Entry 9CXA (electron microscopy, 3.04 A resolution); this record covers chains A and E of the 9 polymer chains in the assembly.

== Chain A ==
Name: Gamma-aminobutyric acid receptor subunit beta-2
From: Homo sapiens
UniProt: P47870 (GBRB2_HUMAN); residues -23 to 488 here correspond to UniProt positions 1-512 (UniProt number = residue number + 24)
Amino-acid sequence (512 residues; row label = number of the first residue in the row; numbers below 1 keep their minus sign (Met-23 is residue -23)):
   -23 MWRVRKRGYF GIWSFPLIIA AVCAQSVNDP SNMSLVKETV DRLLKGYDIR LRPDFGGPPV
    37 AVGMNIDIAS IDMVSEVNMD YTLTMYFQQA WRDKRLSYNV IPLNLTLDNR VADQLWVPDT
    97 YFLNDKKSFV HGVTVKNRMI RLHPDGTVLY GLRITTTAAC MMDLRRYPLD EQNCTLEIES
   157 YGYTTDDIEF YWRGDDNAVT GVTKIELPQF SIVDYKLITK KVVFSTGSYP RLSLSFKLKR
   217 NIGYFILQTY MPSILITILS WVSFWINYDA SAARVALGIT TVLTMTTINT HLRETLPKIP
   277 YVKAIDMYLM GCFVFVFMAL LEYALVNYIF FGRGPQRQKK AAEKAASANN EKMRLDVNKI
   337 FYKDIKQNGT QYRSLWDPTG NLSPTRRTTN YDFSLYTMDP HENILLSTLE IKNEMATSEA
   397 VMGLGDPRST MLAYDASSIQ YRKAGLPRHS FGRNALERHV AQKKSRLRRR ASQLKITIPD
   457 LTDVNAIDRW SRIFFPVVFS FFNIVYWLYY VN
Not modelled in the structure: -23 to 7, 312-459, 488
Cystine bridges: Cys136-Cys150
Covalently attached groups: N-acetylglucosamine (NAG) linked to Asn80, Asn149
Ligand contacts: gamma-amino-butanoic acid (ABU): Tyr97, Glu155, Ser156, Tyr157, Phe200, Thr202, Tyr205
Swiss-Prot annotation at these positions:
  - binding site (histamine): Tyr97, Ser156, Tyr157, Thr202
  - binding site (4-aminobutanoate): Tyr157, Thr202
  - modified residue: Tyr417 (Phosphotyrosine)
  - glycosylation (N-linked (GlcNAc...) asparagine): Asn8, Asn80, Asn149

== Chain E ==
Name: Gamma-aminobutyric acid receptor subunit gamma-2
From: Homo sapiens
UniProt: P18507 (GBRG2_HUMAN); residues -38 to 436 here correspond to UniProt positions 1-475 (UniProt number = residue number + 39)
Amino-acid sequence (475 residues; row label = number of the first residue in the row; numbers below 1 keep their minus sign (Met-38 is residue -38)):
   -38 MSSPNIWSTG SSVYSTPVFS QKMTVWILLL LSLYPGFTSQ KSDDDYEDYA SNKTWVLTPK
    22 VPEGDVTVIL NNLLEGYDNK LRPDIGVKPT LIHTDMYVNS IGPVNAINME YTIDIFFAQT
    82 WYDRRLKFNS TIKVLRLNSN MVGKIWIPDT FFRNSKKADA HWITTPNRML RIWNDGRVLY
   142 TLRLTIDAEC QLQLHNFPMD EHSCPLEFSS YGYPREEIVY QWKRSSVEVG DTRSWRLYQF
   202 SFVGLRNTTE VVKTTSGDYV VMSVYFDLSR RMGYFTIQTY IPCTLIVVLS WVSFWINKDA
   262 VPARTSLGIT TVLTMTTLST IARKSLPKVS YVTAMDLFVS VCFIFVFSAL VEYGTLHYFV
   322 SNRKPSKDKD KKKKNPLLRM FSFKAPTIDI RPRSATIQMN NATHLQERDE EYGYECLDGK
   382 DCASFFCCFE DCRTGAWRHG RIHIRIAKMD SYARIFFPTA FCLFNLVYWV SYLYL
Not modelled in the structure: -38 to 24, 233-436
Cystine bridges: Cys151-Cys165
Covalently attached groups: N-acetylglucosamine (NAG) linked to Asn208
Swiss-Prot annotation at these positions:
  - region: Arg394 to Asp411 (Interaction with GABARAP)
  - glycosylation (N-linked (GlcNAc...) asparagine): Asn13, Asn90, Asn208

== How chain A and chain E interact ==
Residue-residue contacts (55; chain A residue first):
  Asn8(A) - Gly47(E)
  Met9(A) - Arg43(E)
  Met9(A) - Asp45(E)
  Met9(A) - Ile46(E)  hydrophobic
  Val12(A) - Leu42(E)  hydrophobic
  Val12(A) - Ile46(E)  hydrophobic
  Lys13(A) - Gly37(E)  hydrogen bond (side chain-backbone)
  Lys13(A) - Asp39(E)
  Lys13(A) - Leu42(E)
  Val16(A) - Lys41(E)
  Asn41(A) - Thr216(E)
  Asp43(A) - Thr216(E)
  Ser46(A) - Glu150(E)
  Asp48(A) - Glu150(E)
  Met49(A) - Asn69(E)
  Tyr62(A) - Phe112(E)
  Tyr62(A) - Arg114(E)
  Tyr62(A) - Tyr172(E)
  Gln64(A) - Thr216(E)
  Thr82(A) - Gly173(E)
  Thr82(A) - Tyr174(E)  hydrogen bond (backbone-side chain)
  Thr82(A) - Glu178(E)  hydrogen bond
  Leu83(A) - Lys41(E)
  Leu83(A) - Leu42(E)  hydrophobic
  Leu83(A) - Tyr174(E)
  Asp84(A) - Asn40(E)
  Asp84(A) - Lys41(E)  hydrogen bond (backbone-backbone)
  Arg86(A) - Asn40(E)
  Arg86(A) - Gly104(E)  hydrogen bond (side chain-backbone)
  Val87(A) - Lys41(E)
  His107(A) - Lys117(E)
  Val109(A) - Thr111(E)
  Val109(A) - Phe112(E)
  Val109(A) - Phe113(E)  hydrophobic
  Val109(A) - Ala119(E)
  Val109(A) - Asp120(E)
  Val109(A) - Leu145(E)  hydrophobic
  Thr110(A) - Thr111(E)  hydrogen bond (backbone-backbone)
  Thr110(A) - Arg129(E)
  Thr110(A) - Leu145(E)
  Val111(A) - Ile108(E)  hydrophobic
  Val111(A) - Asp110(E)
  Asn113(A) - Phe112(E)
  Arg114(A) - Tyr172(E)
  Met115(A) - Tyr172(E)  hydrophobic
  Met115(A) - Gly173(E)
  Arg117(A) - Gly173(E)  hydrogen bond (side chain-backbone)
  Arg117(A) - Pro175(E)
  Arg117(A) - Ser217(E)  hydrogen bond (side chain-backbone)
  Arg117(A) - Tyr220(E)  hydrogen bond
  Leu128(A) - Tyr172(E)  hydrogen bond (backbone-side chain)
  Arg129(A) - Phe112(E)
  Arg129(A) - Phe113(E)  hydrogen bond (side chain-backbone)
  Arg129(A) - Ser116(E)  hydrogen bond (side chain-backbone)
  Arg129(A) - Tyr172(E)  hydrogen bond (backbone-side chain)
Also at the interface, not in a pair above, chain A (35 interface residues in all): Asp17, Leu79, Asn80, Asn85, Gln90, Phe105, Leu125, Gly127
Also at the interface, not in a pair above, chain E (40 interface residues in all): Pro44, Phe78, Arg86, Ile106, Trp107, Pro109, Ala121, Leu143

== Overview ==
The interface between chain A and chain E involves 35 residues on one side and 40 on the other, with 13
hydrogen bonds. Polar contacts include Lys13(A)-Gly37(E), Thr82(A)-Tyr174(E) and Thr82(A)-Glu178(E). Chain A
binds gamma-amino-butanoic acid. Covalently linked N-acetylglucosamine: at Asn80(A) and Asn149(A).
Chain A is Gamma-aminobutyric acid receptor subunit beta-2 and chain E is Gamma-aminobutyric acid receptor
subunit gamma-2, both from Homo sapiens; the structure, Native human GABAA receptor of
beta2-alpha1-beta3-alpha1-gamma2 assembly, was determined by electron microscopy (same publication as 9CRS,
9CRV, 9CSB, 9CT0, 9CTJ, 9CTP and 6 further entries).
